8A3T - chains F and H of the 19 polymer chains in the assembly; structure by electron microscopy, 3.50 A resolution.

== Chain F (and H) ==
Name: Anaphase-promoting complex subunit CDC27
From: Saccharomyces cerevisiae
Notes: chain H of this document is another copy of the same molecule, construct and numbering; everything in this record applies to it too
UniProtKB: P38042 (CDC27_YEAST); numbering as in UniProt (aligned over 1-758)
Amino-acid sequence (758 residues; numbered 1 to 758; the number before each row is that of its first residue):
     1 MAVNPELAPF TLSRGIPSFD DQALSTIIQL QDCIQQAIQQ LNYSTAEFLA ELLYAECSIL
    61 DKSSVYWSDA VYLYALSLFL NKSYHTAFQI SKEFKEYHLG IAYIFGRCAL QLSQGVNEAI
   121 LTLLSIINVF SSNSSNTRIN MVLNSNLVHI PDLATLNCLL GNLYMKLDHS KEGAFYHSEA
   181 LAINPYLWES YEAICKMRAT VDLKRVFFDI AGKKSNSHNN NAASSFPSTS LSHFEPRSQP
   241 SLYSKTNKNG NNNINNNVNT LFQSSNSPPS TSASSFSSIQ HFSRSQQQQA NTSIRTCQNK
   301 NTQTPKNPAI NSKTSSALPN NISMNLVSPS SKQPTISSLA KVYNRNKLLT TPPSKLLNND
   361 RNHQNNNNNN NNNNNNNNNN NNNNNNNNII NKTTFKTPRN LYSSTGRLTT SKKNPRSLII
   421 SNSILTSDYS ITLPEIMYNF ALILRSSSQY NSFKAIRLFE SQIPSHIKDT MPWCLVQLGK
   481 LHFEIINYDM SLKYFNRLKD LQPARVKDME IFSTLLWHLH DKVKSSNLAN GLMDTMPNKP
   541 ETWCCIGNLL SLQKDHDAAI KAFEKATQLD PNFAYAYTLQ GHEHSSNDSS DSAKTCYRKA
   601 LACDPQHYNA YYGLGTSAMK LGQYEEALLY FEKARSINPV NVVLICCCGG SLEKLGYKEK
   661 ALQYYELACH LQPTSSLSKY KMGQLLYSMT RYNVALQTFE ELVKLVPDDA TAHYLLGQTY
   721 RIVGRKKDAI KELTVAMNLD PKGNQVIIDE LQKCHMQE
Disordered / not traced: 1-22, 134-142, 210-431, 756-758 (chain H: 1-19, 132-140, 210-431, 756-758)
UniProt features mapped onto this chain:
  - mutagenesis: Ser267 (S267A: Abolishes phosphorylation; when associated with A-304; A-328; A-351 and A-397), Thr304 (T304A: Abolishes phosphorylation; when associated with A-267; A-304; A-351 and A-397), Ser328 (S328A: Abolishes phosphorylation; when associated with A-267; A-304; A-328 and A-397), Thr351 (T351A: Abolishes phosphorylation; when associated with A-267; A-304; A-328 and A-304), Thr397 (T397A: Abolishes phosphorylation; when associated with A-304; A-328; A-351 and A-397), Gly613 (G613D: In CDC27-633; G2/M cell cycle arrest at 35 degrees Celsius), Leu614 (L614GL: Abolishes interaction with CDC23)

== How chain F and chain H interact ==
Residue-residue contacts (76; chain F residue first):
  Thr26(F) - Leu433(H)
  Gln29(F) - Tyr186(H)
  Leu30(F) - Leu433(H)  hydrophobic
  Cys33(F) - Tyr186(H)  hydrophobic
  Gln39(F) - His149(H)
  Gln40(F) - Tyr103(H)
  Gln40(F) - His149(H)
  Gln40(F) - Ile150(H)
  Gln40(F) - Pro151(H)
  Gln40(F) - Asp152(H)
  Gln40(F) - Thr155(H)
  Leu41(F) - Phe79(H)  hydrophobic
  Leu41(F) - Tyr103(H)  hydrogen bond (backbone-side chain)
  Leu41(F) - Arg107(H)  hydrogen bond (backbone-side chain)
  Leu41(F) - His149(H)
  Asn42(F) - Glu189(H)
  Tyr43(F) - Glu189(H)
  Ser44(F) - Glu189(H)
  Thr45(F) - Tyr186(H)
  Thr45(F) - Leu187(H)  hydrogen bond (side chain-backbone)
  Thr45(F) - Glu189(H)  hydrogen bond
  Phe48(F) - Trp188(H)
  Phe48(F) - Trp473(H)  hydrophobic
  Leu49(F) - Tyr186(H)
  Glu51(F) - Thr470(H)
  Glu51(F) - Met471(H)
  Glu51(F) - Pro472(H)
  Leu52(F) - Phe440(H)  hydrophobic
  Leu52(F) - Met471(H)
  Ala55(F) - Thr470(H)
  Ile59(F) - His466(H)
  Lys82(F) - Lys82(H)
  His85(F) - Ala504(H)
  His85(F) - Thr535(H)  hydrogen bond (side chain-backbone)
  Thr86(F) - Ala504(H)
  Thr86(F) - Arg505(H)
  Gln89(F) - Leu501(H)
  Gln89(F) - Gln502(H)
  Gln89(F) - Pro503(H)
  Tyr103(F) - Leu41(H)
  Arg107(F) - Leu41(H)
  His149(F) - Gln39(H)
  His149(F) - Leu41(H)
  Ile150(F) - Gln40(H)
  Pro151(F) - Gln40(H)
  Asp152(F) - Gln40(H)
  Thr155(F) - Gln40(H)
  Tyr186(F) - Cys33(H)  hydrophobic
  Tyr186(F) - Thr45(H)
  Leu187(F) - Asn42(H)
  Leu187(F) - Thr45(H)
  Trp188(F) - Thr45(H)  hydrogen bond (backbone-side chain)
  Trp188(F) - Phe48(H)
  Glu189(F) - Ser44(H)
  Glu189(F) - Thr45(H)  hydrogen bond (backbone-side chain)
  Thr432(F) - Gln22(H)  hydrogen bond (backbone-side chain)
  Thr432(F) - Thr26(H)
  Leu433(F) - Gln29(H)
  Leu433(F) - Leu30(H)  hydrophobic
  His466(F) - Ala55(H)
  His466(F) - Glu56(H)  salt bridge
  His466(F) - Ser58(H)
  His466(F) - Ile59(H)
  Ile467(F) - Glu56(H)
  Thr470(F) - Ala55(H)
  Met471(F) - Glu51(H)
  Met471(F) - Leu52(H)  hydrophobic
  Met471(F) - Ala55(H)  hydrophobic
  Pro472(F) - Glu51(H)
  Trp473(F) - Phe48(H)  hydrophobic
  Trp473(F) - Glu51(H)  hydrogen bond (backbone-side chain)
  Gln502(F) - Tyr74(H)  hydrogen bond
  Gln502(F) - Thr86(H)
  Ala504(F) - His85(H)
  Ala504(F) - Thr86(H)
  Thr535(F) - His85(H)  hydrogen bond (backbone-side chain)
Also at the interface, not in a pair above, chain F (55 interface residues in all): Gln36, Glu56, Ser58, Tyr74, Phe79, Leu80, Val148, Ile436, Met437, Phe440, Arg505, Met536
Also at the interface, not in a pair above, chain H (53 interface residues in all): Ile38, Leu49, Leu80, Val148, Met437, Met536

== Summary ==
The interface between chain F and chain H involves 55 residues on one side and 53 on the other, with 11
hydrogen bonds and 1 salt bridge. Polar pairs include His466(F)-Glu56(H), Leu41(F)-Tyr103(H) and
Leu41(F)-Arg107(H). Curated annotation (UniProt) lists 7 mutagenesis sites on chain F.
Chain F and chain H are both Anaphase-promoting complex subunit CDC27 (Saccharomyces cerevisiae); the
structure, S. cerevisiae APC/C-Cdh1 complex, was determined by electron microscopy.
